7UX9 - chains D and Y of the 11 polymer chains in the assembly; structure by electron microscopy, 3.20 A resolution.

Chain D:
Molecule: Histone H2B
From: Arabidopsis thaliana
UniProt: Q0WT91 (Q0WT91_ARATH); residues 0-149 here correspond to UniProt positions 1-150 (UniProt number = residue number + 1)
Sequence (150 residues; each row starts with the number of its first residue; numbering starts at 0):
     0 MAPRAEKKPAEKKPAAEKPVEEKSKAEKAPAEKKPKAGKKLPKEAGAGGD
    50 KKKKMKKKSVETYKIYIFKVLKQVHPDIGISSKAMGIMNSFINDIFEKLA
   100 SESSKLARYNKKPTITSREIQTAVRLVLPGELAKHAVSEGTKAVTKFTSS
Not modelled in the structure: 0-52, 149

Chain Y:
Molecule: sense strand (147-nt DNA)
Sequence (147 nucleotides; numbered 1 to 147; the number before each row is that of its first residue):
     1 CTGGAGAATCCCGGTGCCGAGGCCGCTCAATTGGTCGTAGACAGCTCTAG
    51 CACCGCTTAAACGCACGTACGCGCTGTCCCCCGCGTTTTAACCGCCAAGG
   101 GGATTACTCCCTAGTCTCCAGGCACGTGTCACATATATACATCCTGT
Not modelled in the structure: 1, 143-147

Interface between chain D and chain Y:
Contacting residue pairs - 8 pairs, chain D then chain Y:
  Lys-57(D) / DT105(Y)  phosphate contact
  Phe-67(D) / DG21(Y)  phosphate contact
  Gly-78(D) / DG21(Y)  phosphate contact
  Ser-80(D) / DA20(Y)  phosphate contact
  Ser-81(D) / DA20(Y)  hydrogen bond to the phosphate
  Lys-111(D) / DG40(Y)  phosphate contact
  Pro-112(D) / DG40(Y)  phosphate contact
  Thr-113(D) / DG40(Y)  phosphate contact
Also at the interface, not in a pair above, chain D (10 interface residues in all): Lys-71, Ile-79
Also at the interface, not in a pair above, chain Y (6 interface residues in all): DG22, DA39

Summary:
Chain D and chain Y form an interface of 10 and 6 residues respectively; the contacts include 1 hydrogen bond.
Its one hydrogen-bonded contact is Ser-81(D)/DA20(Y).
Here chain D is Histone H2B (Arabidopsis thaliana) and chain Y is sense strand (147-nt DNA). Entry 7UX9
(Arabidopsis DDM1 bound to nucleosome (H2A.W, H2B, H3.3, H4, with 147 bp DNA)) was determined by electron
microscopy.
